Entry 6V9Q (electron microscopy, 2.90 A resolution); this record covers chains K and F of the 11 polymer chains in the assembly.

Chain K:
Molecule: 61-nt RNA strand
From: Vibrio cholerae
Sequence (61 nucleotides; numbered 1 to 61; the number before each row is that of its first residue):
     1 CUGAUAACUU ACAGGACGCU UUGGCUUCAU UGCUUUUCAG GUGAACUGCC GAGUAGGUAG
    61 A

Chain F:
Protein: Type I-F CRISPR-associated protein Csy3
From: Vibrio cholerae
Chain sequence (352 residues; numbered 1 to 352; the number before each row is that of its first residue):
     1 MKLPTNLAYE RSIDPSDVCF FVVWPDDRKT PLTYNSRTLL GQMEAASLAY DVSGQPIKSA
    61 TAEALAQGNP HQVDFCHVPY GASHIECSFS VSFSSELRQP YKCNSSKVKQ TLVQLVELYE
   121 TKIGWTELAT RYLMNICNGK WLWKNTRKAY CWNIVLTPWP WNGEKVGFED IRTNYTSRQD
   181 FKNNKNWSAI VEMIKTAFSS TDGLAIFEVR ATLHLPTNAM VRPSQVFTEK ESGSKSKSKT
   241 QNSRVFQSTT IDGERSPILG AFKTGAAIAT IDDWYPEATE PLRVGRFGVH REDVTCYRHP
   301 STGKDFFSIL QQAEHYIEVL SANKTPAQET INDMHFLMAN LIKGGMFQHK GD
Unresolved in the structure: 230-241, 351-352

Interface between chain K and chain F:
Pairs across the interface - 40 pairs, chain K then chain F:
  C28(K) - Tyr101(F)  hydrogen bond to the phosphate
  A29(K) - Ala8(F)  sugar contact
  A29(K) - Tyr9(F)  hydrogen bond to the sugar
  A29(K) - Glu10(F)  phosphate contact
  A29(K) - Tyr101(F)  sugar contact
  A29(K) - Met346(F)  base contact
  U30(K) - Glu10(F)  phosphate contact
  U30(K) - Arg11(F)  salt bridge to the phosphate
  U30(K) - Lys343(F)  phosphate contact
  U30(K) - Gly344(F)  sugar contact
  U30(K) - Gly345(F)  hydrogen bond to the sugar
  U30(K) - Met346(F)  base contact
  U31(K) - Arg11(F)  salt bridge to the phosphate
  U31(K) - Phe262(F)  phosphate contact
  U31(K) - Arg283(F)  sugar contact
  G32(K) - Trp143(F)  base contact
  G32(K) - Phe262(F)  sugar contact
  G32(K) - Lys263(F)  hydrogen bond to the base
  G32(K) - Ala266(F)  phosphate contact
  G32(K) - Arg283(F)  salt bridge to the phosphate
  G32(K) - Arg291(F)  hydrogen bond to the base
  C33(K) - Gln225(F)  hydrogen bond to the sugar
  C33(K) - Val226(F)  base contact
  C33(K) - Phe227(F)  base contact
  C33(K) - Thr228(F)  base contact
  C33(K) - Glu229(F)  base contact
  C33(K) - Gln247(F)  phosphate contact
  C33(K) - Lys263(F)  phosphate contact
  U34(K) - Ser224(F)  phosphate contact
  U34(K) - Gln225(F)  hydrogen bond to the phosphate
  U34(K) - Lys263(F)  salt bridge to the phosphate
  U35(K) - Gln225(F)  hydrogen bond to the phosphate
  U37(K) - Leu39(F)  base contact
  U37(K) - Leu40(F)  hydrogen bond to the sugar
  U37(K) - Gly41(F)  hydrogen bond to the sugar
  U37(K) - His71(F)  base contact
  U37(K) - Val73(F)  base contact
  C38(K) - Leu40(F)  sugar contact
  C38(K) - Gln42(F)  phosphate contact
  A39(K) - Leu40(F)  base contact
Also at the interface, not in a pair above, chain F (30 interface residues in all): Lys144, Ser243

Summary:
11 residues of chain K and 30 residues of chain F are in contact; the contacts include 10 hydrogen bonds and 4
salt bridges. Polar pairs include G32(K)-Lys263(F), G32(K)-Arg291(F) and A29(K)-Tyr9(F).
Chain K is a 61-nt RNA strand and chain F is Type I-F CRISPR-associated protein Csy3, both from Vibrio
cholerae; the structure, Cryo-EM structure of Cascade-TniQ binary complex, was determined by electron
microscopy, deposited together with 6VBW.
